Entry 4PX9 (X-ray diffraction, 2.31 A resolution); this record covers chain A.

Chain A:
Molecule: ATP-dependent RNA helicase DDX3X
From: Homo sapiens
Notes: EC 3.6.4.13
UniProtKB: O00571 (DDX3X_HUMAN); numbering as in UniProt (aligned over 135-407)
Amino-acid sequence (292 residues; row label = number of the first residue in the row):
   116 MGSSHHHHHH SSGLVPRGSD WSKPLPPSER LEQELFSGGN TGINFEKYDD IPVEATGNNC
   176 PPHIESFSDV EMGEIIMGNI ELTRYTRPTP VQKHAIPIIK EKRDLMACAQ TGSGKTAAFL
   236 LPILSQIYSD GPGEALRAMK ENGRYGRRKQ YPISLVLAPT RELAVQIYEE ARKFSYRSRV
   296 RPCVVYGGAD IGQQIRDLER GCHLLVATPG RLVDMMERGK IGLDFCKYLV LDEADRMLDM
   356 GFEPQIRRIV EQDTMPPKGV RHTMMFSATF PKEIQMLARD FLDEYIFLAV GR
Unresolved in the structure: 116-134, 152-162
Differences from the reference sequence: expression tag (116-134)
Residues lining bound ligands: ADP (adenosine-5'-diphosphate): F182, Y200, R202, P203, T204, Q207, Q225, T226, G227, S228, G229, K230, T231, L278, Q281, E285
UniProt features mapped onto this chain:
  - region: P139 to G172 (Interaction with CHUK), A250 to R259 (Involved in stimulation of ATPase activity by DNA and RNA, nucleic acid binding and unwinding and HIV-1 replication)
  - motif: E180 to K208 (Q motif), D347 to D350 (DEAD box)
  - binding site (ATP): Y200 to Q207, A224 to T231
  - modified residue (Phosphoserine): S181, S183, S240, S269
  - cross-link: K215 (Glycyl lysine isopeptide (Lys-Gly) (interchain with G-Cter in SUMO2))
  - natural variant: I214 (I214T: In MRXSSB), A233 (A233V: In MRXSSB; deletion: In MRXSSB), L235 (L235P: In MRXSSB), R294 (R294T: In a breast cancer sample), V300 (V300F: In MRXSSB), R326 (R326H: In MRXSSB), R351 (R351Q: In MRXSSB), R362 (R362C: In MRXSSB), R376 (R376C: In MRXSSB), L392 (L392P: In MRXSSB)
  - mutagenesis: K138 (K138R: Partial loss of ubiquitination by RNF39), P142 to E144 (Loss of interaction with TRAF3, reduced TRAF3 'K-63'-linked autoubiquitination), S152 (S152A: Reduces total phosphorylation by 60%. No effect on interaction with IKBKE), K162 (K162R: Partial loss of ubiquitination by RNF39), S181 (S181A: Greatly impairs phosphorylation by TBK1 and fails to synergize with TBK1 in IFNB1 induction; when associated with A-183; A-240 and A-269), S183 (S183A: Greatly impairs phosphorylation by TBK1 and fails to synergize with TBK1 in IFN-beta induction; when associated with A-181; A-240 and A-269), Y200 (Y200A: No effect on general translation; when associated with A-207; A-230; A-347 and A-348), Q207 (Q207A: Does not promote the translation of HIV-1 RNA. No effect on general translation; when associated with A-200; A-230: A-347 and A-348), K230 (K230A: No effect on general translation; when associated with A-200; A-207; A-347 and A-348; K230E: Complete loss of ATPase and RNA-unwinding activities. Loss of HIV-1 mRNA nuclear export ...), S240 (S240A: Greatly impairs phosphorylation by TBK1 and fails to synergize with TBK1 in IFN-beta induction; when associated with A-181; A-183 and A-269), S269 (S269A: Greatly impairs phosphorylation by TBK1 and fails to synergize with TBK1 in IFN-beta induction; when associated with A-181; A-183 and A-240), T275 to E277 (Increased NF-kappa-B-mediated transcriptional activity, contrary to wild-type which is inhibitory in this experimental setting), 5 further mutagenesis entries in UniProt
What the authors report for this chain:
  - disease-associated variants - G302V: decreased binding to blunt dsRNA probe
  - disease-associated variants - G325E: unchanged binding to blunt RNA substrate
  - disease-associated variants - L353F, D354V: decreased binding to dsRNA substrate
  - disease-associated variants - A222P, G302V, G325E: decreased growth
  - mutagenesis - K230A: decreased growth
  - disease-associated variants - T275M, R351W, L353F, D354V, M370R: unchanged growth
  - disease-associated variants - G302V, G325E: decreased expression
  - disease-associated variants - G302V, G325E, R351W (citing earlier work)
  - mutagenesis - G302V, G325E, L353F: decreased catalytic activity on RNA
  - mutagenesis - D354V: unchanged catalytic activity on RNA
  - mutagenesis - L353F, D354V: decreased binding to dsRNA
  - mutagenesis - G302V: decreased binding to blunt dsRNA
  - mutagenesis - G325E: unchanged binding to blunt RNA substrate
  - binding site for ADP: G227, S228, G229

In short:
Bound to chain A: ADP. From UniProt: 16 ATP-binding residues and 23 mutagenesis sites. From the paper: a
binding site for ADP at G227, S228 and G229; A222P, G302V and G325E, among others, reduce growth; 9
substitutions were tested in all.
Chain A is ATP-dependent RNA helicase DDX3X (Homo sapiens); the structure, DEAD-box RNA helicase DDX3X Domain
1 with N-terminal ATP-binding Loop, was determined by X-ray diffraction together with 4PXA from the same
study.
